Entry 3BKV (X-ray diffraction, 2.60 A resolution); this record covers chain A.

Chain A:
Protein: lytic transglycosylase
Source organism: Pseudomonas phage phiKZ
Reference sequence: Q8SD18 (Q8SD18_9CAUD); residues 1-260 here = UniProt positions 1-260
Amino-acid sequence (268 residues; row label = number of the first residue in the row; numbers below 1 keep their minus sign (His-7 is residue -7)):
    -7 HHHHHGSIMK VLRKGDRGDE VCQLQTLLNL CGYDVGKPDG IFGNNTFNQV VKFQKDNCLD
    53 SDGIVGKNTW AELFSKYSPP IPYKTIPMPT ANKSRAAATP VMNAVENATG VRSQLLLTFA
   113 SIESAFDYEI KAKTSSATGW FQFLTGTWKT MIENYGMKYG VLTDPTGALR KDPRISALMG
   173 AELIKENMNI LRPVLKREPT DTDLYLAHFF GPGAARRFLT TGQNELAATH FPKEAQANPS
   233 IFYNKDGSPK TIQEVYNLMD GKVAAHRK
Differences from the reference sequence: expression tag (-7 to 0)
Modified positions: Mse1, Mse80, Mse94, Mse143, Mse149, Mse171, Mse180, Mse251 (selenomethionine; parent Met)
Ligand contacts: Ni2+ (NI): Ile56, Gly58, Lys59, Asn60, Thr61
Curated features (UniProtKB/Swiss-Prot):
  - active site: Glu115
  - site (Important for the enzymatic reaction): Tyr147, Glu178, Tyr197
  - mutagenesis: Glu115 (E115A: 70% loss of enzymatic activity. Complete loss of activity; when associated with A-178), Glu178 (E178A: 37% loss of enzymatic activity. Complete loss of activity; when associated with A-115), Tyr197 (Y197F: 49% loss of enzymatic activity)

Summary:
Chain A binds Ni2+. UniProt lists active-site residue Glu115 and 3 mutagenesis sites.
Chain A is lytic transglycosylase (Pseudomonas phage phiKZ); the structure, X-ray structure of the
bacteriophage phiKZ lytic transglycosylase, gp144, in complex with chitotetraose, (NAG)4, was determined by
X-ray diffraction (same publication as 3BKH).
